PDB entry 7XSB | X-ray diffraction, 3.20 A resolution | chains E and L of the 3 polymer chains in the assembly

Chain E:
Name: Spike protein S1
From: Severe acute respiratory syndrome coronavirus 2
Notes: fragment: receptor binding domain
UniProtKB: P0DTC2 (SPIKE_SARS2); numbering as in UniProt (aligned over 333-528)
Sequence (243 residues; row label = number of the first residue in the row):
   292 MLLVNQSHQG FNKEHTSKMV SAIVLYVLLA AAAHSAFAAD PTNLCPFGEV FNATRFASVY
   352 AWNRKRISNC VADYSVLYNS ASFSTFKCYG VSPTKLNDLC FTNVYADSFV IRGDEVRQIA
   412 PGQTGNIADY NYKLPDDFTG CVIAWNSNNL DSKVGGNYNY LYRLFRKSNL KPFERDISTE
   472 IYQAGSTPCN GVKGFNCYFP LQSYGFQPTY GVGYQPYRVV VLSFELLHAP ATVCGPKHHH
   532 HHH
Not modelled in the structure: 292-333, 482-485, 501-502, 529-534
Cystine bridges: Cys336-Cys361, Cys379-Cys432, Cys391-Cys525, Cys480-Cys488
Construct notes: initiating methionine (292); expression tag (293-332, 529-534); variant Asn417 (Lys in P0DTC2), Lys484 (Glu in P0DTC2), Tyr501 (Asn in P0DTC2)
Curated features (UniProtKB/Swiss-Prot):
  - region: Arg403 to Asp405 (Integrin-binding motif), Asn448 to Phe456 (Immunodominant HLA epitope recognized by the CD8+)
  - glycosylation: Asn343 (N-linked (GlcNAc...) (complex) asparagine)
  - natural variant: Gly339 (G339D: In strain: Omicron/BA.1, Omicron/BA.2 and 4 more; G339H: In strain: Omicron/BA.2.75, Omicron/XBB.1.5 and 1 more), Arg346 (R346K: In strain: Mu/B.1.621; R346T: In strain: Omicron/BQ.1.1, Omicron/XBB.1.5 and 1 more), Leu368 (L368I: In strain: Omicron/XBB.1.5, Omicron/EG.5.1), Ser371 (S371F: In strain: Omicron/BA.2, Omicron/BA.2.12.1 and 6 more; S371L: In strain: Omicron/BA.1), Ser373 (S373P: In strain: Omicron/BA.1, Omicron/BA.2 and 7 more), Ser375 (S375F: In strain: Omicron/BA.1, Omicron/BA.2 and 7 more), Thr376 (T376A: In strain: Omicron/BA.2, Omicron/BA.2.12.1 and 5 more), Asp405 (D405N: In strain: Omicron/BA.2, Omicron/BA.2.12.1 and 6 more), Arg408 (R408S: In strain: Omicron/BA.2, Omicron/BA.2.12.1 and 6 more), Asn417 (K417N: In strain: Beta/B.1.351, Omicron/BA.1 and 8 more; this construct carries the variant), Asn440 (N440K: In strain: Omicron/BA.1, Omicron/BA.2 and 7 more), Lys444 (K444T: In strain: Omicron/BQ.1.1), 14 further natural variant entries in UniProt
  - mutagenesis: Asn343 (N343Q: Reduced viral infectivity), Leu452 (L452R: Increased resistance to neutralizing antibodies. Decreases HLA binding to NF9 epitope. Increased binding affinity to human ACE2), Tyr453 (Y453F: Decreased HLA binding to NF9 epitope. Increased binding affinity to human ACE2), Ala475 (A475V: Increased resistance to neutralizing antibodies), Val483 (V483A: Increased resistance to neutralizing antibodies), Phe490 (F490L: Increased resistance to neutralizing antibodies and human covalescent sera neutralization), Gln493 (Q493N: Reduced host ACE2-binding affinity in vitro; Q493Y: Reduced host ACE2-binding affinity in vitro), His519 (H519P: Increased resistance to human covalescent sera neutralization)
From the paper describing this entry:
  - post-translational modification sites: Asn343 (by similarity / conservation)

Chain L:
Name: P5S-3B11 Light chain
From: Homo sapiens
Sequence (216 residues; numbered 1 to 216; the number before each row is that of its first residue):
     1 NFMLTQPHSV SESPGKTVTI SCTGSNGYIA NNYVQWYQQR PGSVPTVVIY EDNQRPSGVP
    61 DRFSGSIDSS SNSASLIISG LKTEDEADYY CQSYDTPNVV FGGGTKLTVL GQPKAAPSVT
   121 LFPPSSEELQ ANKATLVCLI SDFYPGAVTV AWKADSSPVK AGVETTTPSK QSNNKYAASS
   181 YLSLTPEQWK SHRSYSCQVT HEGSTVEKTV APTECS
Not modelled in the structure: 1, 214-216
Cystine bridges: Cys22-Cys91, Cys138-Cys197

How chain E and chain L interact:
Pairs across the interface - 22 pairs, chain E then chain L:
  Ala372(E) - Tyr94(L)
  Ala372(E) - Thr96(L)  hydrogen bond (backbone-side chain)
  Phe374(E) - Thr96(L)
  Ser375(E) - Asn31(L)
  Ser375(E) - Asn32(L)  hydrogen bond (backbone-side chain)
  Ser375(E) - Thr96(L)
  Thr376(E) - Asn31(L)  hydrogen bond
  Thr376(E) - Asn32(L)
  Phe377(E) - Asn32(L)  hydrogen bond (backbone-side chain)
  Phe377(E) - Tyr33(L)
  Lys378(E) - Ala30(L)  hydrogen bond (side chain-backbone)
  Lys378(E) - Asn32(L)
  Lys378(E) - Tyr33(L)
  Lys378(E) - Asp52(L)  salt bridge
  Lys378(E) - Ile67(L)
  Cys379(E) - Tyr33(L)  hydrogen bond (backbone-side chain)
  Ser383(E) - Glu51(L)  hydrogen bond
  Pro384(E) - Tyr33(L)
  Pro384(E) - Glu51(L)
  Asp405(E) - Tyr28(L)  hydrogen bond (backbone-side chain)
  Val407(E) - Asn31(L)
  Arg408(E) - Tyr28(L)
Interface residues without a listed pair, chain E (16 interface residues in all): Ser373, Tyr380, Val382, Gln414
Interface residues without a listed pair, chain L (11 interface residues in all): Ser69

Summary:
16 residues of chain E face 11 of chain L across their interface; the contacts include 8 hydrogen bonds and 1
salt bridge. Polar pairs include Lys378(E)-Asp52(L), Ala372(E)-Thr96(L) and Ser375(E)-Asn32(L). UniProt lists
8 mutagenesis sites on chain E. The paper reports a modification site at Asn343(E).
Here chain E is Spike protein S1 (Severe acute respiratory syndrome coronavirus 2) and chain L is P5S-3B11
Light chain (Homo sapiens). Entry 7XSB (Crystal structure of SARS-CoV-2 spike receptor binding domain bound
with P5S-3B11 Fab) was determined by X-ray diffraction, deposited together with 7XSC and 7XS8.
